Entry 4B3G (X-ray diffraction, 2.85 A resolution); this record covers chains A and G.

[Chain A]
Name: DNA-binding protein smubp-2
Source organism: Homo sapiens
Notes: EC 3.6.4.12, 3.6.4.13
UniProt: P38935 (SMBP2_HUMAN); numbering as in UniProt (aligned over 3-648)
Sequence (646 residues; numbered 3 to 648; the number before each row is that of its first residue):
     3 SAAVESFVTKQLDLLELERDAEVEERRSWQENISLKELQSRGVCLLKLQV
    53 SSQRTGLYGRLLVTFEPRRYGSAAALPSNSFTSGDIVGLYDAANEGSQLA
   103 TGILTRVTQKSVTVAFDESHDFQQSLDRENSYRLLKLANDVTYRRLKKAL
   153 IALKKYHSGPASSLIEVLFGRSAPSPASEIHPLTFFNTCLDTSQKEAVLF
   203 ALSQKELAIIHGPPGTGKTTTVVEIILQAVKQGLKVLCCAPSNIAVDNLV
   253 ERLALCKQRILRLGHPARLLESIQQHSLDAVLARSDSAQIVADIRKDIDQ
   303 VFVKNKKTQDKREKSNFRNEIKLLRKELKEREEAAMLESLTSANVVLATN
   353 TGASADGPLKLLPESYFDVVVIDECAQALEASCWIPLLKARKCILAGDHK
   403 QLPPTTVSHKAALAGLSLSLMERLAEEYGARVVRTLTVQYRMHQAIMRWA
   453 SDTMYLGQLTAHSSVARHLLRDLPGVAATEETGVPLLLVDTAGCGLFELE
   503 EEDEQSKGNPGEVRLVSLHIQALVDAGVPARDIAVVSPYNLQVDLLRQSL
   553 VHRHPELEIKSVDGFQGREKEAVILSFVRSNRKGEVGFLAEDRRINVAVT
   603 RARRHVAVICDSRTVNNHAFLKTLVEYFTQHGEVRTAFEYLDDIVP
Disordered / not traced: 3, 32-36, 94-97, 121-124, 308-320, 502-506
Construct notes: conflict Gln126 (Leu in P38935)
Curated features (UniProtKB/Swiss-Prot):
  - binding site (ATP): Gly214 to Thr221, Gln403, Tyr442, Glu571
Reported in the primary citation:
  - binding site for the 9-nt RNA strand (chain G): Asn245, Arg270, Thr351, Thr353, Thr407, His411, Gln507, Asp565, Arg596
  - conformationally variable residues (loop rearrangement, side-chain flip): Arg264 to Glu273
  - disease-associated variants - Q196R, T221A, C241R, E382K, H445P, N583I, R603H: decreased catalytic activity (citing earlier work)
  - disease-associated variants - T493I: decreased expression (citing earlier work)
  - disease-associated variants - T493I: unchanged catalytic activity (citing earlier work)
  - contacts within the chain: Leu239-Cys241 (hydrophobic contact), Cys241-Ile374 (hydrophobic contact), Cys241-Pro388 (hydrophobic contact), Glu382-Trp386 (hydrogen bond), Glu382-Arg425 (salt bridge), Asp565-Arg596 (hydrogen bond), Arg581-Asn583, Asn583-Lys585, Asn583-Arg584
  - disease-associated variants - D565N: abolished catalytic activity (helicase activity) (citing earlier work)

[Chain G]
Molecule: 9-nt RNA strand
Sequence (9 nucleotides; row label = number of the first residue in the row):
     1 AAAAAAAAA

[Interface between chain A and chain G]
Residue-residue contacts - 47 pairs, chain A then chain G:
  Glu24(A) with A5(G), hydrogen bond to the base; A6(G), base contact
  Gly86(A) with A8(G), hydrogen bond to the base
  Asp87(A) with A7(G), base contact; A8(G), hydrogen bond to the base
  Ile88(A) with A8(G), base contact; A9(G), base contact
  Ile105(A) with A9(G), base contact
  Asp119(A) with A9(G), base contact
  Asn141(A) with A8(G), base contact
  Val143(A) with A8(G), sugar contact
  Thr144(A) with A7(G), hydrogen bond to the base; A8(G), sugar contact
  Arg147(A) with A8(G), sugar contact; A9(G), sugar contact
  Pro243(A) with A7(G), sugar contact
  Ser244(A) with A6(G), phosphate contact; A7(G), phosphate contact
  Asn245(A) with A7(G), hydrogen bond to the phosphate; A8(G), phosphate contact
  His267(A) with A9(G), base contact
  Arg270(A) with A8(G), salt bridge to the phosphate; A9(G), salt bridge to the phosphate
  Thr351(A) with A7(G), phosphate contact; A8(G), hydrogen bond to the phosphate
  Thr353(A) with A7(G), hydrogen bond to the sugar; A8(G), sugar contact
  Thr407(A) with A5(G), hydrogen bond to the base
  His411(A) with A1(G), stacking on the base
  Lys412(A) with A1(G), base contact
  Gln507(A) with A3(G), hydrogen bond to the sugar
  Ser508(A) with A3(G), sugar contact; A4(G), hydrogen bond to the phosphate
  Pro540(A) with A4(G), phosphate contact
  Tyr541(A) with A3(G), hydrogen bond to the phosphate; A4(G), phosphate contact
  Asn542(A) with A4(G), hydrogen bond to the phosphate; A5(G), hydrogen bond to the phosphate
  Ser563(A) with A5(G), hydrogen bond to the phosphate
  Asp565(A) with A4(G), hydrogen bond to the sugar
  Arg581(A) with A3(G), salt bridge to the phosphate
  Glu587(A) with A2(G), phosphate contact
  Gly589(A) with A3(G), phosphate contact
  Phe590(A) with A2(G), hydrogen bond to the phosphate; A3(G), hydrogen bond to the phosphate; A4(G), sugar contact
  Arg596(A) with A4(G), sugar contact
Interface residues without a listed pair, chain A (37 interface residues in all): Ile246, Gly354, Thr408, Val409, Gly566

[Summary]
37 residues of chain A and 9 residues of chain G are in contact, with 17 hydrogen bonds, 3 salt bridges and 1
aromatic stacking contact. Among the polar pairs are Glu24(A)-A5(G), Gly86(A)-A8(G) and Asp87(A)-A8(G). The
paper reports a binding site for the 9-nt RNA strand (chain G) at Asn245(A), Arg270(A) and Thr351(A) among
others; Q196R, T221A and C241R of chain A, among others, reduce catalytic activity; 9 substitutions were
tested in all.
Here chain A is DNA-binding protein smubp-2 (Homo sapiens) and chain G is a 9-nt RNA strand. Entry 4B3G
(crystal structure of Ighmbp2 helicase in complex with RNA) was determined by X-ray diffraction, deposited
together with 4B3F.
